8W5W - chains A and B of the 5 polymer chains in the assembly; structure by electron microscopy, 3.30 A resolution.

Chain A (and B):
Name: Minor capsid protein A1
Organism: Escherichia phage Qbeta
Notes: chain B of this document is another copy of the same molecule, construct and numbering; everything in this record applies to it too
Reference sequence: Q8LTE1 (A1_BPQBE); residues 1-132 here correspond to UniProt positions 2-133 (UniProt number = residue number + 1)
Amino-acid sequence (132 residues; numbered 1 to 132; the number before each row is that of its first residue):
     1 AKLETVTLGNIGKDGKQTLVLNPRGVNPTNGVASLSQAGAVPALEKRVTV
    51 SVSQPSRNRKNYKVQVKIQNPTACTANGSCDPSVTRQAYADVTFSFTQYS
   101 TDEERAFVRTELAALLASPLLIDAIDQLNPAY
Disordered / not traced: 57-59 (chain B: fully traced)

Interface between chain A and chain B:
Pairs across the interface - 115 pairs, chain A then chain B:
  A1(A) - D123(B)  hydrogen bond (backbone-side chain)
  A1(A) - Y132(B)
  K2(A) - Y132(B)
  L8(A) - E111(B)
  L8(A) - A114(B)
  L8(A) - L115(B)  hydrophobic
  I11(A) - F107(B)  hydrophobic
  I11(A) - T110(B)
  I11(A) - E111(B)
  G12(A) - T110(B)  hydrogen bond (backbone-side chain)
  K13(A) - D102(B)  salt bridge
  K13(A) - E103(B)  salt bridge
  K13(A) - A106(B)
  L19(A) - E111(B)
  V26(A) - A131(B)
  A33(A) - A131(B)  hydrophobic
  L35(A) - L120(B)  hydrophobic
  K46(A) - F107(B)
  V48(A) - E111(B)
  V48(A) - L115(B)  hydrophobic
  V52(A) - A124(B)
  V52(A) - P130(B)  hydrophobic
  Y62(A) - L128(B)  hydrophobic
  V66(A) - L121(B)  hydrophobic
  I68(A) - V108(B)  hydrophobic
  I68(A) - L115(B)  hydrophobic
  N70(A) - V108(B)
  N70(A) - E111(B)  hydrogen bond
  T72(A) - E104(B)  hydrogen bond
  R86(A) - Y99(B)  hydrogen bond (side chain-backbone)
  R86(A) - S100(B)
  R86(A) - E104(B)  salt bridge
  Q87(A) - T97(B)
  A88(A) - S95(B)
  A88(A) - V108(B)  hydrophobic
  Y89(A) - F94(B)
  Y89(A) - S95(B)  hydrogen bond (backbone-backbone)
  A90(A) - T93(B)
  A90(A) - F94(B)  hydrophobic
  A90(A) - V108(B)  hydrophobic
  D91(A) - D91(B)
  D91(A) - V92(B)
  D91(A) - T93(B)  hydrogen bond (backbone-backbone)
  V92(A) - D91(B)
  V92(A) - L112(B)  hydrophobic
  T93(A) - A90(B)
  T93(A) - D91(B)  hydrogen bond (backbone-backbone)
  F94(A) - Y89(B)
  F94(A) - A90(B)  hydrophobic
  F94(A) - I125(B)  hydrophobic
  S95(A) - A88(B)
  S95(A) - Y89(B)  hydrogen bond (backbone-backbone)
  T97(A) - Q87(B)
  Y99(A) - R86(B)
  S100(A) - R86(B)
  D102(A) - D126(B)
  D102(A) - Q127(B)
  E104(A) - T72(B)
  E104(A) - R86(B)  salt bridge
  R105(A) - I125(B)  hydrogen bond (side chain-backbone)
  R105(A) - D126(B)  hydrogen bond (side chain-backbone)
  R105(A) - L128(B)
  A106(A) - K13(B)
  A106(A) - D126(B)
  F107(A) - I11(B)  hydrophobic
  F107(A) - G12(B)
  F107(A) - Q17(B)
  F107(A) - K46(B)
  F107(A) - N70(B)
  V108(A) - I68(B)  hydrophobic
  V108(A) - N70(B)
  V108(A) - A88(B)  hydrophobic
  V108(A) - A90(B)  hydrophobic
  R109(A) - L116(B)  hydrogen bond (side chain-backbone)
  R109(A) - I122(B)
  R109(A) - I125(B)
  R109(A) - D126(B)  salt bridge
  T110(A) - I11(B)
  T110(A) - G12(B)  hydrogen bond (side chain-backbone)
  E111(A) - L19(B)
  E111(A) - V48(B)
  E111(A) - N70(B)  hydrogen bond
  L112(A) - V92(B)  hydrophobic
  L112(A) - L116(B)  hydrophobic
  A114(A) - L8(B)
  A114(A) - I11(B)  hydrophobic
  L115(A) - L8(B)  hydrophobic
  L115(A) - V48(B)  hydrophobic
  L115(A) - I68(B)  hydrophobic
  L116(A) - R109(B)  hydrogen bond (backbone-side chain)
  L116(A) - L112(B)  hydrophobic
  L116(A) - A113(B)  hydrophobic
  L120(A) - L35(B)  hydrophobic
  L121(A) - V50(B)  hydrophobic
  L121(A) - V66(B)  hydrophobic
  I122(A) - R109(B)
  D123(A) - A1(B)  hydrogen bond (side chain-backbone)
  A124(A) - V52(B)
  A124(A) - V64(B)
  I125(A) - V64(B)  hydrophobic
  I125(A) - F94(B)  hydrophobic
  I125(A) - R105(B)
  D126(A) - D102(B)
  D126(A) - R105(B)  hydrogen bond (backbone-side chain)
  D126(A) - A106(B)  hydrogen bond (side chain-backbone)
  D126(A) - R109(B)  salt bridge
  Q127(A) - D102(B)
  L128(A) - Y62(B)  hydrophobic
  L128(A) - R105(B)
  N129(A) - A1(B)
  A131(A) - A1(B)
  A131(A) - V26(B)
  A131(A) - A33(B)  hydrophobic
  Y132(A) - A1(B)  hydrogen bond (backbone-backbone)
  Y132(A) - K2(B)
Other interface residues (no listed pair), chain A (67 interface residues in all): L3, V6, G9, Q17, L21, V50, V64, F96, A113, S118, P130
Other interface residues (no listed pair), chain B (67 interface residues in all): L3, V6, F96, A117, S118, N129

In short:
Chain A and chain B each contribute 67 residues to their interface, with 19 hydrogen bonds and 6 salt bridges.
Polar contacts include K13(A)-D102(B), K13(A)-E103(B) and R86(A)-E104(B).
Chain A and chain B are both Minor capsid protein A1 (Escherichia phage Qbeta); the structure, Cryo-EM
structure of Qb-Ab8, was determined by electron microscopy together with 8W5D, 8W5E, 8W5F, 8W5G, 8W5L, 8W5M
and 8 further entries from the same study.
